6RDX - chains T and X of the 31 polymer chains in the assembly; structure by electron microscopy, 3.90 A resolution.

# Chain T
Name: ATP synthase subunit alpha
Source organism: Polytomella sp. Pringsheim 198.80
UniProt: A0ZW40 (A0ZW40_9CHLO); residues 1-562 here = UniProt positions 1-562
Sequence (562 residues; row label = number of the first residue in the row):
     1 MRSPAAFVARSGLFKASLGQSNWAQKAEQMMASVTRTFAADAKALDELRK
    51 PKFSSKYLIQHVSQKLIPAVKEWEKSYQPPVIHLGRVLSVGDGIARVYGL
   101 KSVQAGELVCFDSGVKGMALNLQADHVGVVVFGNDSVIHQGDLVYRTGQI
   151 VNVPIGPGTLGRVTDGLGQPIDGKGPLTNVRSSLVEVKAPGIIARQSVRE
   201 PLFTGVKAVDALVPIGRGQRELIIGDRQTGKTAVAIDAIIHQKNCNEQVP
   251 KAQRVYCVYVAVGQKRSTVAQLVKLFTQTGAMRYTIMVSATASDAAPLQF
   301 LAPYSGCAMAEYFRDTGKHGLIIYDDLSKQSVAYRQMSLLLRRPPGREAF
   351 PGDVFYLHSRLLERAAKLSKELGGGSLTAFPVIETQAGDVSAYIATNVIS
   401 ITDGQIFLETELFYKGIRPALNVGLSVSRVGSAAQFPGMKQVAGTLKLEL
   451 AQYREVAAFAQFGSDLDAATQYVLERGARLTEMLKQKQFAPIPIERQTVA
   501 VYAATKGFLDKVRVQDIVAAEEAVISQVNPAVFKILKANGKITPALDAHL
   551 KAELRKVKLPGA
Unresolved in the structure: 1-39
Differences from the reference sequence: conflict Arg266 (Lys in A0ZW40)
Bound ions: Mg2+: Thr232 (together with ATP)
Residues lining bound ligands:
  - ADP (adenosine-5'-diphosphate): Val427, Ser428, Arg429
  - ATP (adenosine-5'-triphosphate): Arg227, Gln228, Thr229, Gly230, Lys231, Thr232, Ala233, Glu384, Phe413, Arg418, Pro419, Gln486, Lys487, Gln488

# Chain X
Name: ATP synthase subunit beta
Source organism: Polytomella sp. Pringsheim 198.80
Notes: EC 7.1.2.2
UniProt: A0ZW41 (A0ZW41_9CHLO); residues 1-574 here = UniProt positions 1-574
Sequence (574 residues; row label = number of the first residue in the row):
     1 MALRYAAGLAKNVVQRQGASLNIARAFAAEPAPAIDAGYVSQVIGPVVDV
    51 RFDGELPSILSSLEVEGHSVRLVLEVAQHMGDNTVRCIAMDSTDGLVRGQ
   101 KVVDTGSPIKVPVGRGTLGRIMNVIGEPVDEQGPIDAADIWSIHREAPEF
   151 TEQSTEQEILVTGIKVVDLLAPYQRGGKIGLFGGAGVGKTVLIMELINNV
   201 AKAHGGFSVFAGVGERTREGNDLYREMIESGVIKLGAERGNSKCTLVYGQ
   251 MNEPPGARARVALTGLTVAEYFRDIEGQDVLLFVDNIFRFTQANSEVSAL
   301 LGRIPSAVGYQPTLATDLGGLQERITTTTKGSITSVQAVYVPADDLTDPA
   351 PATTFAHLDATTVLSRSIAELGIYPAVDPLDSTSRMLNPNVIGAEHYNVA
   401 RGVQKVLQDYKNLQDIIAILGMDELSEEDKLTVARARKIQRFLSQPFQVA
   451 EVFTGTPGKYVDLADTISGFQGVLTGKYDDLPEMAFYMVGDIKEVKEKAD
   501 KMAKDIASRKEADNKKVSEELKDIPSLDKLVSEIKEVVIEEDDGLEEDFK
   551 AEALSSETVVLNEEGKSVPLPKKN
Unresolved in the structure: 1-32
Differences from the reference sequence: conflict Ala350 (Gly in A0ZW41), Leu387 (Arg in A0ZW41)
Bound ions: Mg2+: Thr190, Glu215, Glu219 (together with ADP)
Residues lining bound ligands:
  - ADP (adenosine-5'-diphosphate): Ala185, Gly186, Val187, Gly188, Lys189, Thr190, Val191, Glu215, Arg216, Tyr374, Pro375, Phe447, Ala450, Phe453, Thr454
  - ATP (adenosine-5'-triphosphate): Ser384, Arg385, Leu387, Asn388, Tyr397, Arg401

# Chain T / chain X interface
Residue-residue contacts (95; chain T residue first):
  Leu88(T) - Gly81(X)
  Ser89(T) - His79(X)
  Ser89(T) - Met80(X)
  Ser89(T) - Gly81(X)
  Val90(T) - Ile59(X)  hydrophobic
  Val90(T) - Gln78(X)
  Val90(T) - His79(X)  hydrogen bond (backbone-backbone)
  Gly91(T) - Gln78(X)
  Asp92(T) - Gln78(X)  hydrogen bond
  Asp92(T) - Arg303(X)  salt bridge
  Asn134(T) - Glu146(X)  hydrogen bond
  Asp135(T) - Ile59(X)
  Ser136(T) - Ile59(X)
  Ile138(T) - Ile59(X)
  His139(T) - Ser58(X)  hydrogen bond
  His139(T) - His79(X)
  Gln140(T) - Leu56(X)
  Gln140(T) - His79(X)  hydrogen bond (backbone-side chain)
  Gln140(T) - Gly81(X)
  Gln140(T) - Asn83(X)  hydrogen bond
  Val163(T) - Phe150(X)  hydrophobic
  Ile171(T) - Phe150(X)
  Ile171(T) - Thr151(X)
  Asp172(T) - Thr151(X)
  Arg227(T) - Phe355(X)
  Arg227(T) - Asp381(X)  hydrogen bond (side chain-backbone)
  Gln228(T) - Thr383(X)  hydrogen bond
  Gln228(T) - Arg385(X)
  Lys265(T) - Lys178(X)
  Lys265(T) - Glu323(X)
  Lys265(T) - Ala356(X)
  Lys265(T) - His357(X)
  Lys265(T) - Leu358(X)  hydrogen bond (side chain-backbone)
  Lys265(T) - Asp359(X)  salt bridge
  Arg266(T) - Ala147(X)
  Arg266(T) - Pro148(X)  hydrogen bond (side chain-backbone)
  Arg266(T) - Glu149(X)
  Arg266(T) - Phe150(X)
  Arg266(T) - Glu323(X)  hydrogen bond (backbone-side chain)
  Ser267(T) - Gln153(X)  hydrogen bond
  Thr268(T) - Arg385(X)
  Val269(T) - Phe150(X)
  Ala270(T) - Phe150(X)  hydrophobic
  Ala270(T) - Gln153(X)
  Ala270(T) - Thr155(X)
  Gln271(T) - Thr155(X)
  Gln271(T) - Gln157(X)
  Val273(T) - Phe150(X)  hydrophobic
  Lys274(T) - Thr155(X)
  Ala292(T) - Gly319(X)
  Ala292(T) - His357(X)
  Ser293(T) - Gly319(X)  hydrogen bond (side chain-backbone)
  Ser293(T) - Gly320(X)  hydrogen bond (side chain-backbone)
  Ser293(T) - Glu323(X)
  Ala296(T) - Thr316(X)
  Gln299(T) - Thr316(X)
  Lys329(T) - Ala356(X)
  Arg335(T) - Ser306(X)  hydrogen bond
  Gln336(T) - Pro312(X)
  Gln336(T) - Thr313(X)
  Gln336(T) - Thr316(X)  hydrogen bond
  Leu339(T) - Ile304(X)
  Leu339(T) - Pro305(X)
  Leu339(T) - Ser306(X)
  Leu339(T) - Pro312(X)  hydrophobic
  Leu340(T) - Arg303(X)
  Leu340(T) - Thr313(X)
  Arg342(T) - Gly302(X)  hydrogen bond (side chain-backbone)
  Arg342(T) - Ile304(X)
  Arg343(T) - Ile304(X)
  Pro345(T) - Ile304(X)
  Glu348(T) - Ala307(X)
  Ala349(T) - Ser306(X)
  Ala349(T) - Ala307(X)
  Gln386(T) - Thr347(X)
  Gln386(T) - Ala352(X)
  Glu411(T) - Gln408(X)
  Phe413(T) - Arg401(X)
  Tyr414(T) - Leu380(X)
  Tyr414(T) - Asp381(X)
  Tyr414(T) - Thr383(X)
  Tyr414(T) - Gln404(X)
  Tyr414(T) - Lys405(X)
  Tyr414(T) - Gln408(X)
  Lys415(T) - Gln408(X)
  Lys415(T) - Asn412(X)
  Arg418(T) - Tyr397(X)
  Arg418(T) - Arg401(X)
  Gln461(T) - Asn412(X)
  Gln461(T) - Leu413(X)
  Gln461(T) - Asp429(X)
  Phe462(T) - Ile416(X)  hydrophobic
  Phe462(T) - Glu424(X)
  Phe462(T) - Leu425(X)
  Gly463(T) - Ser426(X)
Interface residues without a listed pair, chain T (53 interface residues in all): Gly173, Val332, Glu384, Ser464, Gln488
Interface residues without a listed pair, chain X (66 interface residues in all): Pro57, Leu60, Ala77, Thr84, Ala315, Thr326, Leu346, Thr361, Val363, Pro379, Ser382, Asn388, Leu420

# Summary
Chain T and chain X form an interface of 53 and 66 residues respectively, with 17 hydrogen bonds and 2 salt
bridges. Polar pairs include Asp92(T)-Arg303(X), Lys265(T)-Asp359(X) and Asp92(T)-Gln78(X). ATP is bound
between chain T and chain X. Chain T binds ADP.
Here chain T is ATP synthase subunit alpha and chain X is ATP synthase subunit beta, both from Polytomella sp.
Pringsheim 198.80. Entry 6RDX (Cryo-EM structure of Polytomella F-ATP synthase, Rotary substate 1F,
monomer-masked refinement) was determined by electron microscopy (same publication as 6RD4, 6RD5, 6RD6, 6RD7,
6RD8, 6RD9 and 46 further entries).
